PDB entry 1KK8 | X-ray diffraction, 2.30 A resolution | chains B and C of the 3 polymer chains in the assembly

Chain B:
Protein: Myosin Regulatory Light Chain, Striated adductor muscle
From: Argopecten irradians
Notes: fragment: myosin regulatory light chain
Reference sequence: P13543 (MLR_AEQIR); numbering as in UniProt (aligned over 13-151)
Sequence (139 residues; row label = number of the first residue in the row):
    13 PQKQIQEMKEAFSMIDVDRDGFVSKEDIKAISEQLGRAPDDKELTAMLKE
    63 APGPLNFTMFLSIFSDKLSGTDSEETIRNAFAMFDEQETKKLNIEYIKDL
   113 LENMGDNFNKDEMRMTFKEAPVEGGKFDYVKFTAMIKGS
Ion coordination: Mg2+: Asp-28, Asp-30, Asp-32, Phe-34, Asp-39

Chain C:
Protein: Myosin Essential Light Chain, Striated adductor muscle
From: Argopecten irradians
Notes: fragment: myosin essential light chain
Reference sequence: P07291 (MLE_AEQIR); residue numbers follow UniProt; this construct covers 1-154
Sequence (154 residues; numbered 1 to 154; the number before each row is that of its first residue):
     1 PKLSQDEIDDLKDVFELFDFWDGRDGAVDAFKLGDVCRCLGINPRNEDVF
    51 AVGGTHKMGEKSLPFEEFLPAYEGLMDCEQGTFADYMEAFKTFDREGQGF
   101 ISGAELRHVLTALGERLSDEDVDEIIKLTDLQEDLEGNVKYEDFVKKVMA
   151 GPYP
Ion coordination: Ca2+: Asp-19, Asp-22, Gly-23, Asp-25, Ala-27

Interface between chain B and chain C:
Residue-residue contacts (11; chain B residue first):
  Phe-96(B) with Trp-21(C), hydrophobic
  Leu-112(B) with Trp-21(C), hydrophobic
  Asn-115(B) with Asp-22(C); Gly-23(C)
  Met-116(B) with Trp-21(C); Gly-23(C)
  Gly-117(B) with Phe-20(C), hydrogen bond (backbone-backbone); Gly-23(C); Arg-24(C), hydrogen bond (backbone-backbone)
  Asp-118(B) with Arg-24(C), salt bridge
  Asn-119(B) with Gly-23(C)

Overview:
7 residues of chain B and 5 residues of chain C are in contact, with 2 hydrogen bonds and 1 salt bridge. Polar
pairs include Asp-118(B)/Arg-24(C), Gly-117(B)/Phe-20(C) and Gly-117(B)/Arg-24(C). Asp-28(B), Asp-30(B),
Asp-32(B), Phe-34(B) and Asp-39(B) coordinate Mg2+. Asp-19(C), Asp-22(C), Gly-23(C), Asp-25(C) and Ala-27(C)
coordinate Ca2+.
Chain B is Myosin Regulatory Light Chain, Striated adductor muscle and chain C is Myosin Essential Light
Chain, Striated adductor muscle, both from Argopecten irradians; the structure, SCALLOP MYOSIN (S1-ADP-BeFx)
IN THE ACTIN-DETACHED CONFORMATION, was determined by X-ray diffraction together with 1KQM, 1KWO, 1L2O and
1KK7 from the same study.
